PDB entry 7WOS | electron microscopy, 3.91 A resolution | chains B and E of the 7 polymer chains in the assembly

== Chain B ==
Protein: Spike glycoprotein
Source organism: Severe acute respiratory syndrome coronavirus 2
Reference sequence: P0DTC2 (SPIKE_SARS2); aligned to UniProt positions 1-1208 over residues 1-1208
Sequence (1285 residues; each row starts with the number of its first residue; note: 8 numbers in that range are skipped by the numbering (no residue carries them; nothing is unmodelled there); a row labelled like 177A-177E holds insertion residues (177A, then the next letters in order)):
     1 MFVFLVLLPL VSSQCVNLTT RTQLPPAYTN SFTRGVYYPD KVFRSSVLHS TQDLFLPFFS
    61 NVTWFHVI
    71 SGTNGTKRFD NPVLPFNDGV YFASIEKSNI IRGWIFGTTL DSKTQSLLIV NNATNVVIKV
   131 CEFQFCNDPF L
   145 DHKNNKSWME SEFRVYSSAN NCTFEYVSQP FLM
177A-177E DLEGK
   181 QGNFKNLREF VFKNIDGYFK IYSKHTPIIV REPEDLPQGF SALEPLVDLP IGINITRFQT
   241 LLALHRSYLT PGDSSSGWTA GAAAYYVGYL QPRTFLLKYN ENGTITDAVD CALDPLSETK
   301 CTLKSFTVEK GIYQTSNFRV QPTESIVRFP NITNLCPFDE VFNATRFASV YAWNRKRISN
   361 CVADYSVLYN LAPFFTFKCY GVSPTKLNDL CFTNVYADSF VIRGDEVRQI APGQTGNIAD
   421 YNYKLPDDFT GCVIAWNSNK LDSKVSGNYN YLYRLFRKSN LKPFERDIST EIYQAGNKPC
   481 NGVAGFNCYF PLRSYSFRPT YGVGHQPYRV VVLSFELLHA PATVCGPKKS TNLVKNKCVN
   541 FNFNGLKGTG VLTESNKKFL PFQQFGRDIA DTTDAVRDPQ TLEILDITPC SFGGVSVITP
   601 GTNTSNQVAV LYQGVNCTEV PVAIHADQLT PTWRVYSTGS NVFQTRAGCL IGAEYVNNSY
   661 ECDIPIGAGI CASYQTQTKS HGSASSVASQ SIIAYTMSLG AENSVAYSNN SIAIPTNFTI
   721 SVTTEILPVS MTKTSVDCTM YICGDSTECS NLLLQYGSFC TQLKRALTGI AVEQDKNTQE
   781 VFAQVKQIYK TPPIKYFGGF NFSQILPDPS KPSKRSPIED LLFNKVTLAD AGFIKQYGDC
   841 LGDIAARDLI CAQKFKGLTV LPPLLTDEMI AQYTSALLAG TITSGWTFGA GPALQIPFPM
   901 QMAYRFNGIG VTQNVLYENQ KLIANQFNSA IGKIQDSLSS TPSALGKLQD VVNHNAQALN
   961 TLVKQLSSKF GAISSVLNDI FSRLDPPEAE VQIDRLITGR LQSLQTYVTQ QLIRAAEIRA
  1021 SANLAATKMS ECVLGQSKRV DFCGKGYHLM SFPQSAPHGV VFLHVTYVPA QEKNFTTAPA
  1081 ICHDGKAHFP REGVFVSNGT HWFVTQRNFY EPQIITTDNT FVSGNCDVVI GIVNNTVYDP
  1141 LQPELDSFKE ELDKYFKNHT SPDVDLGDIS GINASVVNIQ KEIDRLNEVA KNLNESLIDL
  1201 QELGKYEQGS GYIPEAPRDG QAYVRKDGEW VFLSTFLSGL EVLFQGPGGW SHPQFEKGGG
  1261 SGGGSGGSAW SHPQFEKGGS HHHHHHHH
Disordered / not traced: 1-23, 71-78, 145-155, 177A-177E, 248-260, 621-640, 677-688, 828-846, 1148-1288
Sequence notes: variant Val-67 (Ala in P0DTC2), Ile-95 (Thr in P0DTC2), Asp-145 (Gly142 in P0DTC2), Ile-209 (Leu212 in P0DTC2), Asp-339 (Gly in P0DTC2), Leu-371 (Ser in P0DTC2), Pro-373 (Ser in P0DTC2), Phe-375 (Ser in P0DTC2), Asn-417 (Lys in P0DTC2), Lys-440 (Asn in P0DTC2), Ser-446 (Gly in P0DTC2), Asn-477 (Ser in P0DTC2), Lys-478 (Thr in P0DTC2), Ala-484 (Glu in P0DTC2), Arg-493 (Gln in P0DTC2), Ser-496 (Gly in P0DTC2), Arg-498 (Gln in P0DTC2), Tyr-501 (Asn in P0DTC2), His-505 (Tyr in P0DTC2), Lys-547 (Thr in P0DTC2), Gly-614 (Asp in P0DTC2), Tyr-655 (His in P0DTC2), Lys-679 (Asn in P0DTC2), His-681 (Pro in P0DTC2), Lys-764 (Asn in P0DTC2), Tyr-796 (Asp in P0DTC2), Pro-817 (Phe in P0DTC2), Lys-856 (Asn in P0DTC2), His-954 (Gln in P0DTC2), Lys-969 (Asn in P0DTC2), Phe-981 (Leu in P0DTC2); insertion (212-214); engineered mutation Gly-682 (Arg in P0DTC2), Ser-683 (Arg in P0DTC2), Ser-685 (Arg in P0DTC2), Pro-892 (Ala in P0DTC2), Pro-899 (Ala in P0DTC2), Pro-942 (Ala in P0DTC2), Pro-986 (Lys in P0DTC2), Pro-987 (Val in P0DTC2); expression tag (1209-1288)
Cystine bridges: Cys-131/Cys-166, Cys-291/Cys-301, Cys-336/Cys-361, Cys-379/Cys-432, Cys-391/Cys-525, Cys-480/Cys-488, Cys-538/Cys-590, Cys-617/Cys-649, Cys-662/Cys-671, Cys-738/Cys-760, Cys-743/Cys-749, Cys-1032/Cys-1043, Cys-1082/Cys-1126
Covalently attached groups: N-acetylglucosamine (NAG) linked to Asn-165, Asn-282, Asn-331, Asn-616, Asn-709, Asn-717, Asn-801, Asn-1098, Asn-1134
Residues lining bound ligands: N-acetylglucosamine (NAG; 2-acetamido-2-deoxy-beta-D-glucopyranose): Ile-794, Tyr-796, Phe-797

== Chain E ==
Protein: GW01 Fv
Source organism: Homo sapiens
Sequence (251 residues; numbered 1 to 251; the number before each row is that of its first residue):
     1 QSVLTQPPSA SGTPGQRVTI SCSGSSSNIG SNTVNWYQQL PGTAPKLLIY SNNQRPSGVP
    61 DRFSGSKSGT SASLAISGLQ SEDEADYYCA AWDDSLNWVF GGGTKLTVLG GGGSGGGGSG
   121 GGGSEVQLVE SGGGVVQPGG SLRLSCAASG FRFDDHAMHW VRQAPGKGLE WVSVISGDGG
   181 STYYADSVKG RFSISRDDSK NSLYLQMNSL RTEDTALYYC AKDRSYGPPD VFNYEYGMDV
   241 WGQGTTVTVS S
Disordered / not traced: 1-2, 111-124
Cystine bridges: Cys-22/Cys-89, Cys-146/Cys-220

== How chain B and chain E interact ==
Contacting residue pairs - 24 pairs, chain B then chain E:
  Tyr-369(B) / Tyr-234(E)
  Phe-374(B) / Tyr-234(E)
  Phe-375(B) / Phe-232(E)
  Phe-375(B) / Asn-233(E)
  Phe-375(B) / Tyr-234(E)
  Phe-375(B) / Glu-235(E)
  Thr-376(B) / Val-231(E)  hydrogen bond (side chain-backbone)
  Thr-376(B) / Phe-232(E)
  Thr-376(B) / Tyr-234(E)
  Phe-377(B) / Tyr-234(E)  hydrophobic
  Lys-378(B) / Asp-230(E)  hydrogen bond (side chain-backbone)
  Lys-378(B) / Val-231(E)  hydrogen bond (side chain-backbone)
  Lys-378(B) / Asn-233(E)
  Ser-383(B) / Gly-30(E)
  Pro-384(B) / Gly-30(E)
  Thr-385(B) / Gly-69(E)
  Gly-404(B) / Phe-232(E)
  Val-407(B) / Val-231(E)
  Val-407(B) / Phe-232(E)  hydrophobic
  Arg-408(B) / Val-231(E)
  Gly-502(B) / Asp-155(E)
  Val-503(B) / Asp-155(E)
  Val-503(B) / Tyr-226(E)
  Gly-504(B) / Tyr-226(E)
Other interface residues (no listed pair), chain B (16 interface residues in all): Asp-405
Other interface residues (no listed pair), chain E (12 interface residues in all): Asn-53, Asp-178

== Summary ==
Chain B and chain E form an interface of 16 and 12 residues respectively; the contacts include 3 hydrogen
bonds. Polar pairs include Thr-376(B)/Val-231(E), Lys-378(B)/Asp-230(E) and Lys-378(B)/Val-231(E). Bound to
chain B: N-acetylglucosamine.
Chain B is Spike glycoprotein (Severe acute respiratory syndrome coronavirus 2) and chain E is GW01 Fv (Homo
sapiens); the structure, The state 3 of Omicron Spike with bispecific antibody FD01, was determined by
electron microscopy, deposited together with 7WOP, 7WOQ, 7WOR, 7WOU, 7WOV and 7WOW.
